7SQV - chains A and D of the 4 polymer chains in the assembly; structure by electron microscopy, 2.30 A resolution.

== Chain A (and D) ==
Molecule: Chimallin
Organism: Escherichia phage vB_EcoM_Goslar
Notes: chain D of this document is another copy of the same molecule, construct and numbering; everything in this record applies to it too
Reference sequence: A0A482GDX1 (A0A482GDX1_9CAUD); residue numbers follow UniProt; this construct covers 1-631
Amino-acid sequence (634 residues; numbered -2 to 631; the number before each row is that of its first residue; numbers below 1 keep their minus sign (Ser-2 is residue -2)):
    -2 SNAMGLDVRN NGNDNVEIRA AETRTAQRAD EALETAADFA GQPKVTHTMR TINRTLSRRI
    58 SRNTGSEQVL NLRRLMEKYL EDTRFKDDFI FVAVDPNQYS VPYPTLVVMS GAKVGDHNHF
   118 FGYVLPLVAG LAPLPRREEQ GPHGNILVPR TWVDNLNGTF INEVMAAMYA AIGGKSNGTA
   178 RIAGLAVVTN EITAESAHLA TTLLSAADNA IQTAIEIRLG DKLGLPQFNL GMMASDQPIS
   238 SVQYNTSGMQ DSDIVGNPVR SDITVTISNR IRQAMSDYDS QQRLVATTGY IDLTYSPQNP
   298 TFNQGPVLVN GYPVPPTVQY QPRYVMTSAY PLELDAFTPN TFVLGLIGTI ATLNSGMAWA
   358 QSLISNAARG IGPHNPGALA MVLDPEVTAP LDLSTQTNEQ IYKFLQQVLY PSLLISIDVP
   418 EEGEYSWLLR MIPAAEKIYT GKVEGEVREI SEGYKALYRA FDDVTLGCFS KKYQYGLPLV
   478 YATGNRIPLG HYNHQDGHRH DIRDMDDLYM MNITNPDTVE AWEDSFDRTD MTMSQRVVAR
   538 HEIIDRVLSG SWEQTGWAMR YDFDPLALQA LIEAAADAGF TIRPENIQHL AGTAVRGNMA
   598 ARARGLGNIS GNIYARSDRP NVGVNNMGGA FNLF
Disordered / not traced: -2 to 63, 587-631 (chain D: -2 to 625)
Sequence notes: expression tag (-2 to 0)

== Interface between chain A and chain D ==
Pairs across the interface (9):
  Leu153(A) - Leu630(D)
  Ile158(A) - Leu630(D)  hydrophobic
  Ile179(A) - Phe631(D)
  Val416(A) - Phe628(D)  hydrophobic
  Pro417(A) - Phe628(D)
  Glu418(A) - Ala627(D)
  Arg427(A) - Phe628(D)  hydrogen bond (side chain-backbone)
  Arg427(A) - Phe631(D)
  Met556(A) - Phe628(D)  hydrophobic
Interface residues without a listed pair, chain A (13 interface residues in all): Asn154, Ala180, Gly181, Pro430, Tyr558

== Overview ==
Chain A and chain D form an interface of 13 and 4 residues respectively; the contacts include 1 hydrogen bond.
Its one hydrogen-bonded contact is Arg427(A)-Phe628(D).
Chain A and chain D are both Chimallin (Escherichia phage vB_EcoM_Goslar); the structure, Goslar chimallin C1
localized reconstruction, was determined by electron microscopy (same publication as 7SQQ, 7SQR, 7SQS, 7SQT
and 7SQU).
